8OMD - chains A and C; structure by X-ray diffraction, 2.00 A resolution.

# Chain A (and C)
Molecule: Ketohexokinase
Source organism: Mus musculus
Notes: chain C of this document is another copy of the same molecule, construct and numbering; everything in this record applies to it too
UniProtKB: A0A0J9YU79 (A0A0J9YU79_MOUSE); residue numbers follow UniProt; this construct covers 2-298
Sequence (316 residues; row label = number of the first residue in the row; numbers below 1 keep their minus sign (Met-17 is residue -17)):
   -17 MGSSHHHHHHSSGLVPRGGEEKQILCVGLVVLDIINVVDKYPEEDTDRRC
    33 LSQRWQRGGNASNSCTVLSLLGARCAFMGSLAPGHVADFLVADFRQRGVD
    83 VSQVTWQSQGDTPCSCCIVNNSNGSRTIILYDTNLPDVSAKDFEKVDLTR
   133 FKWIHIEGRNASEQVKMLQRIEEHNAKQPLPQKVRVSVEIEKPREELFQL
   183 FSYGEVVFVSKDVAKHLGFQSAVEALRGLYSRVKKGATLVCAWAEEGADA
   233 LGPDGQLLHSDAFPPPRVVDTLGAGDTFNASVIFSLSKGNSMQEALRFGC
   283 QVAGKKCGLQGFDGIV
Disordered / not traced: -17 to 2
Sequence notes: initiating methionine (-17); expression tag (-16 to 1)
Ligand contacts: compound (VTJ): Asn105, Gly106, Ser107, Ala224, Ala226, Glu227, Gly229, Ala244, Pro246, Pro247, Val250, Thr253, Ala256, Gly257, Phe260, Gly281, Cys282, Ala285, Gly286, Cys289

# Interface between chain A and chain C
Pairs across the interface (81):
  Leu14(A) - Trp37(C)  hydrophobic
  Ile16(A) - Ile16(C)  hydrophobic
  Ile16(A) - Cys98(C)  hydrophobic
  Asn18(A) - Cys98(C)  hydrogen bond
  Asn18(A) - Ile111(C)
  Val20(A) - Ile111(C)  hydrophobic
  Tyr23(A) - Tyr23(C)  hydrophobic
  Tyr23(A) - Pro24(C)  hydrogen bond (side chain-backbone)
  Tyr23(A) - Glu25(C)
  Tyr23(A) - Glu26(C)
  Pro24(A) - Tyr23(C)  hydrogen bond (backbone-side chain)
  Pro24(A) - Thr109(C)
  Pro24(A) - Ile111(C)  hydrophobic
  Glu25(A) - Tyr23(C)
  Glu25(A) - Thr109(C)
  Glu26(A) - Tyr23(C)
  Glu26(A) - Asn102(C)  hydrogen bond
  Glu26(A) - Asn105(C)  hydrogen bond
  Glu26(A) - Ser107(C)  hydrogen bond
  Glu26(A) - Thr109(C)
  Asp27(A) - Ser107(C)
  Asp27(A) - Arg108(C)  hydrogen bond (side chain-backbone)
  Asp27(A) - Thr109(C)  hydrogen bond (backbone-side chain)
  Thr28(A) - Thr109(C)
  Thr28(A) - Ile110(C)  hydrogen bond (backbone-backbone)
  Asp29(A) - Arg108(C)  salt bridge
  Asp29(A) - Ile110(C)
  Arg30(A) - Ile110(C)  hydrogen bond (backbone-backbone)
  Arg30(A) - Ile111(C)
  Arg30(A) - Leu112(C)  hydrogen bond (backbone-backbone)
  Arg31(A) - Leu112(C)
  Arg31(A) - Asp114(C)  salt bridge
  Arg31(A) - Thr115(C)
  Arg31(A) - Arg141(C)
  Cys32(A) - Ile111(C)  hydrophobic
  Cys32(A) - Leu112(C)  hydrogen bond (backbone-backbone)
  Cys32(A) - Tyr113(C)  hydrophobic
  Gln35(A) - Cys96(C)  hydrogen bond (side chain-backbone)
  Gln35(A) - Tyr113(C)
  Trp37(A) - Leu14(C)  hydrophobic
  Trp37(A) - Ile16(C)  hydrophobic
  Trp37(A) - Trp37(C)  hydrophobic
  Trp37(A) - Cys96(C)  hydrophobic
  His67(A) - His67(C)
  Cys96(A) - Gln35(C)  hydrogen bond (backbone-side chain)
  Cys96(A) - Trp37(C)  hydrophobic
  Cys98(A) - Ile16(C)  hydrophobic
  Cys98(A) - Asn18(C)  hydrogen bond
  Cys98(A) - Cys98(C)  hydrophobic
  Ile100(A) - Ile100(C)  hydrophobic
  Ile100(A) - Ile111(C)  hydrophobic
  Asn102(A) - Glu26(C)  hydrogen bond
  Asn105(A) - Glu26(C)  hydrogen bond
  Ser107(A) - Glu26(C)  hydrogen bond
  Ser107(A) - Asp27(C)
  Arg108(A) - Asp27(C)  hydrogen bond (backbone-side chain)
  Arg108(A) - Thr28(C)
  Arg108(A) - Asp29(C)  salt bridge
  Thr109(A) - Pro24(C)
  Thr109(A) - Glu25(C)
  Thr109(A) - Glu26(C)
  Thr109(A) - Asp27(C)  hydrogen bond (side chain-backbone)
  Thr109(A) - Thr28(C)
  Ile110(A) - Thr28(C)  hydrogen bond (backbone-backbone)
  Ile110(A) - Asp29(C)
  Ile110(A) - Arg30(C)  hydrogen bond (backbone-backbone)
  Ile111(A) - Asn18(C)
  Ile111(A) - Val20(C)  hydrophobic
  Ile111(A) - Pro24(C)  hydrophobic
  Ile111(A) - Arg30(C)
  Ile111(A) - Cys32(C)  hydrophobic
  Ile111(A) - Ile100(C)  hydrophobic
  Leu112(A) - Arg30(C)  hydrogen bond (backbone-backbone)
  Leu112(A) - Arg31(C)
  Leu112(A) - Cys32(C)  hydrogen bond (backbone-backbone)
  Tyr113(A) - Cys32(C)  hydrophobic
  Tyr113(A) - Gln35(C)
  Asp114(A) - Arg31(C)  salt bridge
  Thr115(A) - Arg31(C)
  Arg141(A) - Arg31(C)
  Arg176(A) - Arg31(C)
Also at the interface, not in a pair above, chain A (36 interface residues in all): Val68, Lys174, Thr253
Also at the interface, not in a pair above, chain C (37 interface residues in all): Val68, Ser97, Lys174, Arg176, Thr253

# Overview
The interface between chain A and chain C involves 36 residues on one side and 37 on the other; the contacts
include 24 hydrogen bonds and 4 salt bridges. Polar contacts include Asp29(A)-Arg108(C), Arg31(A)-Asp114(C)
and Asn18(A)-Cys98(C). Chain A binds compound.
Both chains are Ketohexokinase (Mus musculus). Entry 8OMD (Crystal structure of mKHK in complex with
compound-4) was determined by X-ray diffraction (same publication as 8OMF and 8OMG).
